Entry 2D3L (X-ray diffraction, 2.30 A resolution); this record covers chain A.

Chain A:
Protein: Glucan 1,4-alpha-maltohexaosidase
From: Bacillus sp
Notes: EC 3.2.1.98
UniProtKB: P19571 (AMT6_BACS7); residues 1-485 here correspond to UniProt positions 34-518 (UniProt number = residue number + 33)
Amino-acid sequence (485 residues; row label = number of the first residue in the row):
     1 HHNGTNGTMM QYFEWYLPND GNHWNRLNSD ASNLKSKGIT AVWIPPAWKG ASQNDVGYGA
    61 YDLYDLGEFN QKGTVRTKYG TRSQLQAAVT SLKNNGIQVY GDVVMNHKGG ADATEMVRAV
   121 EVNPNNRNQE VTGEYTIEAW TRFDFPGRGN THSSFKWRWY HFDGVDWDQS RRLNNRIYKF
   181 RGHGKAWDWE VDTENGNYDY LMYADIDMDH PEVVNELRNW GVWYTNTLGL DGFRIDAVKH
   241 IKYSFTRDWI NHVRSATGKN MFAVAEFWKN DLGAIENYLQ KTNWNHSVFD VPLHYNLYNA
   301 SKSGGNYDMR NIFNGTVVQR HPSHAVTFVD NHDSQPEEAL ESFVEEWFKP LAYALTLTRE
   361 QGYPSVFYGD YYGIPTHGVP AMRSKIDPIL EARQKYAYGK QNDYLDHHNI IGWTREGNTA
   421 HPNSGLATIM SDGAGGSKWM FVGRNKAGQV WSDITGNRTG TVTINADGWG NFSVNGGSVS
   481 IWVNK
Unresolved in the structure: 1-4
Metal / ion sites: Ca2+ site 1: Asn106, Asp199, Asp205, His240; Ca2+ site 2: Asp163, Ala186, Asp188, Asp207, Asp209; Na+: Asp163, Asp188, Asp199, Asp205, Ile206; Ca2+ site 3: Gly305, Tyr307, His408, Asn409, Asp432
Small-molecule neighbours:
  - alpha-D-glucopyranose (GLC), molecule 1: Trp159, Tyr160, His183
  - alpha-D-glucopyranose (GLC), molecule 2: Trp284, Arg320, His321, His324
UniProt features mapped onto this chain:
  - active site: Asp236 (Nucleophile), Glu266 (Proton donor)
  - binding site (Ca(2+)): Asn106, Asp163, Ala186, Asp188, Asp199, Asp205, Asp207, Asp209, His240
  - binding site (Na(+)): Asp163, Asp188, Asp199, Asp205
  - site: Asp333 (Transition state stabilizer)

Summary:
Chain A binds alpha-D-glucopyranose. Asn106, Asp199, Asp205 and His240 coordinate Ca2+ site 1. The Ca2+ site 2
is built by Asp163, Ala186, Asp188, Asp207 and Asp209. Curated annotation (UniProt) lists active-site residues
Asp236 and Glu266, 9 Ca2+-binding residues and 4 Na+-binding residues.
Chain A is Glucan 1,4-alpha-maltohexaosidase (Bacillus sp); the structure, Crystal structure of
maltohexaose-producing amylase from Bacillus sp.707 complexed with maltopentaose, was determined by X-ray
diffraction.
